Entry 1LI1 (X-ray diffraction, 1.90 A resolution); this record covers chains B and C of the 6 polymer chains in the assembly.

== Chain B ==
Molecule: Collagen alpha 1(IV)
Organism: Homo sapiens
Notes: fragment: noncollagenous domain 1
UniProt: P02462 (CO4A1_HUMAN); residues 1-229 here correspond to UniProt positions 1441-1669 (UniProt number = residue number + 1440)
Chain sequence (229 residues; row label = number of the first residue in the row):
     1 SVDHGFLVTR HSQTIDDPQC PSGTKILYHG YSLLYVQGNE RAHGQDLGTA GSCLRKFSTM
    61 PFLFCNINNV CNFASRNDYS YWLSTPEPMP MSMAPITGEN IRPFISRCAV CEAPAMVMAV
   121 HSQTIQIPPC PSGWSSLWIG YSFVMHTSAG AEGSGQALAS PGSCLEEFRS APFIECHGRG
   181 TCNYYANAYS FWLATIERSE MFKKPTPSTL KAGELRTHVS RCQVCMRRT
Unresolved in the structure: 1-2
Cystine bridges: Cys20-Cys111, Cys53-Cys108, Cys65-Cys71, Cys130-Cys225, Cys164-Cys222, Cys176-Cys182
UniProt features mapped onto this chain:
  - cross-link: Met93 (S-Lysyl-methionine sulfilimine (Met-Lys) (interchain with K-1651)), Lys211 (S-Lysyl-methionine sulfilimine (Lys-Met) (interchain with M-1533))

== Chain C ==
Molecule: Collagen alpha 2(IV)
Organism: Homo sapiens
Notes: fragment: noncollagenous domain 1
UniProt: P08572 (CO4A2_HUMAN); the construct lacks a stretch of the UniProt sequence and is renumbered around it, so the offset changes along the chain: 1-90 = UniProt 1485-1574; 93-177 = UniProt 1575-1659; 178-229 = UniProt 1661-1712
Chain sequence (228 residues; numbered 1 to 229 plus 1 insertion-coded residue; 2 numbers in that range are skipped by the numbering (no residue carries them; nothing is unmodelled there); the number before each row is that of its first residue):
     1 SVSIGYLLVK HSQTDQEPMC PVGMNKLWSG YSLLYFEGQE KAHNQDLGLA GSCLARFSTM
    61 PFLYCNPGDV CYYASRNDKS YWLSTTAPLP
    93 MMPVAEDEIK PYISRCSVCE APAIAIAVHS QDVSIPHCPA GWRSLWIGYS FLMHTAAGDE
   153 GGGQSLVSPG SCLEDFRATP FIECN
  177A G
   178 GRGTCHYYAN KYSFWLTTIP EQSFQGSPSA DTLKAGLIRT HISRCQVCMK NL
Unresolved in the structure: 1-4
Cystine bridges: Cys20-Cys111, Cys53-Cys108, Cys65-Cys71, Cys130-Cys225, Cys164-Cys222, Cys176-Cys182
UniProt features mapped onto this chain:
  - modified residue: Tyr6 (3'-bromotyrosine)

== Chain B / chain C interface ==
Residue-residue contacts - 107 pairs, chain B then chain C:
  Asp3(B) with Lys227(C)
  His4(B) with Pro114(C), hydrogen bond (side chain-backbone); Ala115(C); Ile116(C), hydrogen bond (backbone-backbone); Lys227(C); Leu229(C)
  Gly5(B) with Ile116(C); Trp134(C); Lys227(C)
  Phe6(B) with Ile116(C), hydrophobic
  Tyr31(B) with Ser200(C); Phe201(C)
  Val36(B) with Met145(C), hydrophobic
  Gly38(B) with Met145(C); Thr147(C); Phe191(C)
  Asn39(B) with Thr147(C), hydrogen bond; Tyr189(C); Phe191(C)
  Arg41(B) with Met145(C); Thr147(C); Asp151(C), hydrogen bond (side chain-backbone); Glu152(C), salt bridge; Gly153(C), hydrogen bond (side chain-backbone); Gly154(C)
  His43(B) with Leu144(C), hydrogen bond (side chain-backbone); Met145(C); Gly155(C); Gln156(C), hydrogen bond (side chain-backbone)
  Gln45(B) with Leu144(C); Gln156(C), hydrogen bond (side chain-backbone); Ser157(C); Leu158(C), hydrogen bond (side chain-backbone)
  Thr49(B) with Val159(C)
  Ala50(B) with Val159(C), hydrophobic
  Gly51(B) with Leu158(C); Val159(C)
  Leu54(B) with Gln123(C); Leu158(C), hydrophobic
  Arg55(B) with His121(C); Gln123(C), hydrogen bond (backbone-side chain); Ser200(C)
  Lys56(B) with Ser122(C); Gln123(C), hydrogen bond (backbone-side chain); Asp124(C), salt bridge; Ile196(C), hydrogen bond (side chain-backbone); Glu198(C), hydrogen bond (side chain-backbone); Gln199(C); Ser200(C)
  Phe57(B) with Ser200(C), hydrogen bond (backbone-backbone); Phe201(C), hydrophobic; Gln202(C), hydrogen bond (backbone-backbone)
  Ser58(B) with Ile196(C); Gln202(C), hydrogen bond
  Thr59(B) with Pro205(C)
  Pro61(B) with Leu193(C); Thr194(C), hydrogen bond (backbone-backbone)
  Phe62(B) with Leu144(C), hydrophobic; Phe191(C), hydrophobic; Trp192(C); Thr194(C)
  Leu63(B) with Phe191(C); Trp192(C), hydrogen bond (backbone-backbone); Thr194(C); Leu210(C), hydrophobic; His218(C); Ile219(C), hydrophobic
  Phe64(B) with Tyr189(C), hydrophobic; Ser190(C); Phe191(C), hydrophobic
  Cys65(B) with Phe168(C), hydrophobic; Ala170(C); Tyr189(C); Ser190(C), hydrogen bond (backbone-backbone)
  Asn66(B) with Ala170(C); Thr171(C); Tyr189(C)
  Ile67(B) with Leu89(C), hydrophobic; Thr171(C); Tyr184(C); Tyr185(C); Ala186(C), hydrophobic
  Asn69(B) with Ala170(C); Ala212(C); Ile215(C)
  Val70(B) with Thr209(C); Leu210(C)
  Cys71(B) with Thr209(C); Leu210(C), hydrogen bond (backbone-backbone); Ile215(C), hydrophobic
  Asn72(B) with Asp208(C); Thr209(C), hydrogen bond
  Phe73(B) with Thr194(C); Pro205(C), hydrophobic; Ser206(C); Ala207(C); Asp208(C), hydrogen bond (backbone-backbone)
  Ser75(B) with Ala207(C); Asp208(C)
  Arg76(B) with Tyr189(C), hydrogen bond
  Gly98(B) with Phe201(C)
  Ile101(B) with Phe201(C)
  Arg102(B) with Phe201(C)
  Glu112(B) with Trp134(C), hydrogen bond; Lys227(C), salt bridge
  Gly178(B) with Pro205(C)
  Gly180(B) with Pro205(C)
Interface residues without a listed pair, chain B (50 interface residues in all): Leu7, Lys25, Leu27, Glu40, Met60, Ala74, Asp78, Ile105, Glu152, Arg179
Interface residues without a listed pair, chain C (60 interface residues in all): Ala42, Asn44, Ile118, Pro131, Ala132, His146, Lys188, Ser204, Lys211

== Overview ==
50 residues of chain B face 60 of chain C across their interface, with 24 hydrogen bonds and 3 salt bridges.
Polar contacts include Arg41(B)-Glu152(C), Lys56(B)-Asp124(C) and Glu112(B)-Lys227(C).
Here chain B is Collagen alpha 1(IV) and chain C is Collagen alpha 2(IV), both from Homo sapiens. Entry 1LI1
(The 1.9-A crystal structure of the noncollagenous (NC1) domain of human placenta collagen IV shows
stabilization ...) was determined by X-ray diffraction.
